Entry 1MCD (X-ray diffraction); this record covers chains A and B of the 3 polymer chains in the assembly.

[Chain A (and B)]
Molecule: Immunoglobulin lambda-1 light chain
From: Homo sapiens
Notes: chain B of this document is another copy of the same molecule, construct and numbering; everything in this record applies to it too
UniProt: P0DOX8 (IGL1_HUMAN); residues 2-216 here = UniProt positions 2-216
Chain sequence (216 residues; numbered 1 to 216; the number before each row is that of its first residue):
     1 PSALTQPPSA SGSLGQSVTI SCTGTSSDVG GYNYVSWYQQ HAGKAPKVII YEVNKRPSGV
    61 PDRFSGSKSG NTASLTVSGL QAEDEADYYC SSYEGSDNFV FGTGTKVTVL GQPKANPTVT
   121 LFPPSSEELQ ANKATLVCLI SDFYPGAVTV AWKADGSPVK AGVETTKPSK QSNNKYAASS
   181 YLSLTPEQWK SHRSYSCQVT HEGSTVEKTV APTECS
Differences from the reference sequence: expression tag (1)
Disulfides: Cys22-Cys90, Cys138-Cys197

[Interface between chain A and chain B]
Pairs across the interface (67; chain A residue first):
  Tyr38(A) with Phe101(B)
  Gln40(A) with Gln40(B)
  Ala42(A) with Lys167(B)
  Lys44(A) with Tyr89(B)
  Ala45(A) with Tyr89(B); Gly102(B)
  Pro46(A) with Tyr89(B); Phe101(B)
  Val48(A) with Phe99(B); Phe101(B)
  Tyr51(A) with Ser96(B); Asp97(B)
  Pro57(A) with Asp97(B)
  Ser58(A) with Asp97(B)
  Tyr89(A) with Gln40(B); Lys44(B); Ala45(B); Pro46(B)
  Asp97(A) with Tyr51(B)
  Asn98(A) with Pro57(B)
  Phe101(A) with Pro46(B); Val48(B)
  Gly102(A) with Ala45(B)
  Thr120(A) with Glu128(B)
  Leu121(A) with Glu128(B)
  Phe122(A) with Phe122(B); Pro123(B); Glu128(B); Thr135(B); Val137(B)
  Pro123(A) with Phe122(B)
  Glu128(A) with Thr120(B)
  Thr135(A) with Phe122(B)
  Val137(A) with Phe122(B); Val137(B); Leu139(B)
  Leu139(A) with Val137(B); Tyr181(B)
  Ser141(A) with Tyr181(B)
  Asp142(A) with Tyr181(B)
  Glu164(A) with Gln171(B); Ser172(B)
  Thr166(A) with Thr166(B); Lys167(B); Ser169(B); Ala177(B)
  Lys167(A) with Ser169(B)
  Ser169(A) with Thr166(B); Lys167(B)
  Lys170(A) with Lys167(B)
  Gln171(A) with Glu164(B); Tyr181(B)
  Ser172(A) with Glu164(B)
  Ala177(A) with Thr166(B)
  Ser179(A) with Ser179(B)
  Tyr181(A) with Leu139(B); Ser141(B); Gln171(B)
  Glu214(A) with Ser126(B)
  Cys215(A) with Ser126(B); Glu214(B); Cys215(B), disulfide; Ser216(B)
  Ser216(A) with Pro123(B); Pro124(B); Ser126(B); Thr213(B)
Also at the interface, not in a pair above, chain A (44 interface residues in all): Ser96, Pro124, Ser125, Glu127, Lys133, Thr165
Also at the interface, not in a pair above, chain B (46 interface residues in all): Tyr38, Ser58, Thr118, Leu121, Ser125, Leu129, Leu136, Asn173, Trp189, Val210
Cross-chain cystine bridges: Cys215(A)-Cys215(B)

[Overview]
44 residues of chain A face 46 of chain B across their interface, with 1 disulfide bond.
Both chains are Immunoglobulin lambda-1 light chain (Homo sapiens). Entry 1MCD (Principles and pitfalls in
designing site directed peptide ligands) was determined by X-ray diffraction together with 1MCB, 1MCC, 1MCE,
1MCF, 1MCH, 1MCI and 4 further entries from the same study.
